PDB entry 1LPK | X-ray diffraction, 2.20 A resolution | chain A

== Chain A ==
Molecule: Blood coagulation factor Xa
Source organism: Homo sapiens
Notes: EC 3.4.21.6; fragment: light chain
Reference sequence: P00742 (FA10_HUMAN); the construct lacks a stretch of the UniProt sequence, so the offset changes along the chain: -79 to 0 = UniProt 46-125; 1-51 = UniProt 129-179
Chain sequence (134 residues; row label = number of the first residue in the row; a row labelled like 1A-1C holds insertion residues (1A, then the next letters in order); numbers below 1 keep their minus sign (Glu-79 is residue -79)):
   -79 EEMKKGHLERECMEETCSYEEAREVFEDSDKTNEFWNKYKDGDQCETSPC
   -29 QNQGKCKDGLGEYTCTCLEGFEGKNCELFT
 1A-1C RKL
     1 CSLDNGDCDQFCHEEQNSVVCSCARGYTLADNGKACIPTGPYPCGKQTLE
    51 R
Disordered / not traced: -79 to 0, 51
Curated features (UniProtKB/Swiss-Prot):
  - modified residue: Glu-79 (4-carboxyglutamate), Glu-78 (4-carboxyglutamate), Glu-71 (4-carboxyglutamate), Glu-69 (4-carboxyglutamate), Glu-66 (4-carboxyglutamate), Glu-65 (4-carboxyglutamate), Glu-60 (4-carboxyglutamate), Glu-59 (4-carboxyglutamate), Glu-56 (4-carboxyglutamate), Glu-53 (4-carboxyglutamate), Glu-46 (4-carboxyglutamate), Asp-22 (3R: -3-hydroxyaspartate)
Disulfide bonds: Cys1-Cys12, Cys8-Cys21, Cys23-Cys36

== In short ==
Chain A is Blood coagulation factor Xa (Homo sapiens); the structure, Crystal structure of fxa in complex with
125, was determined by X-ray diffraction together with 1LQD, 1LQE, 1LPG and 1LPZ from the same study.
